Entry 8FCU (electron microscopy, 3.19 A resolution); this record covers chains E and N of the 17 polymer chains in the assembly.

== Chain E ==
Name: Type I-B CRISPR-associated protein Cas7
From: Nostoc sp. 'Peltigera membranacea cyanobiont' 210A
UniProt: A0A235IG15 (A0A235IG15_9NOSO); residue numbers follow UniProt; this construct covers 1-323
Sequence (323 residues; row label = number of the first residue in the row):
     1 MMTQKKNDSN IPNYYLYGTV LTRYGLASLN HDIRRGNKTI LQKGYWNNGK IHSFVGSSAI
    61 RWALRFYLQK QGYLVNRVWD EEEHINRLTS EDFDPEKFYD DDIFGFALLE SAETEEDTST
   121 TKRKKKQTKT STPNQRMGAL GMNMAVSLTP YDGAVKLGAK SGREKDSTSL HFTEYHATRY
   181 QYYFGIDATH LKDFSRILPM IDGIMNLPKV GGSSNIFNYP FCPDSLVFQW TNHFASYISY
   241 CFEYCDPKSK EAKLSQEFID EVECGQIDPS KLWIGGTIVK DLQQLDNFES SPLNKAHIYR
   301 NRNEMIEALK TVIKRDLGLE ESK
Not modelled in the structure: 1-11, 110-131, 320-323

== Chain N ==
Molecule: Target DNA strand
Sequence (85 nucleotides; numbered -19 to 65; the number before each row is that of its first residue; numbers below 1 keep their minus sign (DG-19 is residue -19)):
   -19 GGCCGCTACG TATCGTAGAT ATATCTACGC GTAGATATAT CTACGTTTAA CAGTGGCCTT
    41 ATTAAATGAC TTCTCCATGA TCTAC
Not modelled in the structure: -19 to 2

== Interface between chain E and chain N ==
Contacting residue pairs (19; chain E residue first):
  Arg34(E) with DG33(N), sugar contact; DT34(N), base contact
  Asn37(E) with DA32(N), hydrogen bond to the sugar; DG33(N), hydrogen bond to the phosphate
  Leu109(E) with DT40(N), base contact; DA41(N), base contact
  Lys165(E) with DA30(N), base contact; DC31(N), base contact
  Asp166(E) with DC31(N), sugar contact
  Ser167(E) with DC31(N), phosphate contact; DA32(N), phosphate contact; DG33(N), sugar contact; DT34(N), phosphate contact
  Thr168(E) with DG33(N), hydrogen bond to the base; DT34(N), hydrogen bond to the base
  Ser169(E) with DC31(N), base contact
  Leu170(E) with DC31(N), base contact; DA32(N), base contact
  His171(E) with DG33(N), base contact
Also at the interface, not in a pair above, chain E (11 interface residues in all): Gly36

== Overview ==
The interface between chain E and chain N involves 11 residues on one side and 7 on the other; the contacts
include 4 hydrogen bonds. Polar contacts include Thr168(E)-DG33(N), Thr168(E)-DT34(N) and Asn37(E)-DA32(N).
Chain E is Type I-B CRISPR-associated protein Cas7 (Nostoc sp. 'Peltigera membranacea cyanobiont' 210A) and
chain N is Target DNA strand; the structure, Cryo-EM structure of Cascade-DNA-TniQ-TnsC complex in type I-B
CAST system, was determined by electron microscopy, deposited together with 8FCJ, 8FCV, 8FCW, 8FD2, 8FD3, 8FF4
and 8FF5.
